Entry 8EXX (electron microscopy, 3.30 A resolution); this record covers chains A and B of the 4 polymer chains in the assembly.

[Chain A]
Molecule: DNA polymerase
Source organism: Human alphaherpesvirus 1 strain KOS
Notes: EC 2.7.7.7
Reference sequence: H9E937 (H9E937_HHV1); residues 43-1235 here = UniProt positions 43-1235
Sequence (1199 residues; each row starts with the number of its first residue):
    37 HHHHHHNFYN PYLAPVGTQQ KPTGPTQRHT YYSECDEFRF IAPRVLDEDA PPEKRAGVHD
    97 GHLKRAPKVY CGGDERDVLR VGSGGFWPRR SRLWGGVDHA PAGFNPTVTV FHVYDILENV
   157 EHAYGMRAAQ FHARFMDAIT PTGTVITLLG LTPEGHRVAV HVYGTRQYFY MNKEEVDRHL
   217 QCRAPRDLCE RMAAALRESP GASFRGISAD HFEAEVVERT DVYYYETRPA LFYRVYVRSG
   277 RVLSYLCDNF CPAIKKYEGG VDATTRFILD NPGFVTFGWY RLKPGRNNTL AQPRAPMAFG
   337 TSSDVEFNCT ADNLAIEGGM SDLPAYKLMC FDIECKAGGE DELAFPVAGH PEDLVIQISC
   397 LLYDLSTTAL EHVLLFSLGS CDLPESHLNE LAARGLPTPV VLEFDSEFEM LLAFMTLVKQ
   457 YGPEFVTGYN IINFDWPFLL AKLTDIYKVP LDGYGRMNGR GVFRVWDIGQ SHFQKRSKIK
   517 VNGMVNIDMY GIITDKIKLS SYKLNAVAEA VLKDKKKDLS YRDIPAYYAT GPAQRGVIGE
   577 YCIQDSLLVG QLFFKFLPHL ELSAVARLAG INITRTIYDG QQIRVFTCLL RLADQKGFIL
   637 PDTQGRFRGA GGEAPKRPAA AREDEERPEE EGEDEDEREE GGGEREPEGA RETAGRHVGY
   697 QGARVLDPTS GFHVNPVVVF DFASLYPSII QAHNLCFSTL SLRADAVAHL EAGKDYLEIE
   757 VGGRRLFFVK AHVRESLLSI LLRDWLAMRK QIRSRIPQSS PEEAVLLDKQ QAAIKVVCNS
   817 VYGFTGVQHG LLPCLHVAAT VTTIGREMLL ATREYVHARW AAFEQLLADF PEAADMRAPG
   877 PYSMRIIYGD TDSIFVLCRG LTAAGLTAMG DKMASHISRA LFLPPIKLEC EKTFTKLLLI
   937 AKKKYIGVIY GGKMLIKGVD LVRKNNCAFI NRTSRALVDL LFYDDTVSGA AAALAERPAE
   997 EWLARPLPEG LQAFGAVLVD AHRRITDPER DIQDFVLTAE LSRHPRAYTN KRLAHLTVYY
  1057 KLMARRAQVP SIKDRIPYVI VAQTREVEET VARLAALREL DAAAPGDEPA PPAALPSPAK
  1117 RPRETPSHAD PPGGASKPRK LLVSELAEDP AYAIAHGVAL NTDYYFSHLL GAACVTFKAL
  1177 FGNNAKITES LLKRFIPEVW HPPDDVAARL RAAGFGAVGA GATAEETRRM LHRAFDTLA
Not modelled in the structure: 37-59, 218-222, 651-690, 1092-1134
Sequence notes: expression tag (37-42)
Metal / ion sites: Mg2+ site 1 near D471 (its only coordinating residue here); Mg2+ site 2: D717, F718, D888 (together with phosphonoformic acid) (shared with 1 residue of chain P)
Ligand contacts: phosphonoformic acid (PPF): D717, F718, A719, S720, R785, R789, K811, D888, E925, E927
From the paper describing this entry:
  - binding site for phosphonoformic acid: R785, R789, K811
  - binding site for Primer DNA: K811
  - mutagenesis - N815S: unchanged binding to phosphonoformic acid (proposed by the authors, not directly observed)

[Chain B]
Molecule: DNA polymerase processivity factor
Source organism: Human alphaherpesvirus 1 strain KOS
Reference sequence: H9E949 (H9E949_HHV1); residues 1-340 here = UniProt positions 1-340
Sequence (340 residues; row label = number of the first residue in the row):
     1 MTDSPGGVAP ASPVEDASDA SLGQPEEGAP CQVVLQGAEL NGILQAFAPL RTSLLDSLLV
    61 MGDRGILIHN TIFGEQVFLP LEHSQFSRYR WRGPTAAFLS LVDQKRSLLS VFRANQYPDL
   121 RRVELAITGQ APFRTLVQRI WTTTSDGEAV ELASETLMKR ELTSFVVLVP QGTPDVQLRL
   181 TRPQLTKVLN ATGADSATPT TFELGVNGKF SVFTTSTCVT FAAREEGVSS STSTQVQILS
   241 NALTKAGQAA ANAKTVYGEN THRTFSVVVD DCSMRAVLRR LQVAGGTLKF FLTTPVPSLC
   301 VTATGPNAVS AVFLLKPQKI CLDWLGHSQG SPSAGSSASR
Not modelled in the structure: 1-27, 226-251, 320-340

[How chain A and chain B interact]
Residue-residue contacts - 70 pairs, chain A then chain B:
  L999(A) - D103(B)
  L999(A) - M158(B)
  A1000(A) - T156(B)
  A1000(A) - M158(B)
  P1002(A) - M158(B)  hydrophobic
  K1189(A) - Q104(B)  hydrogen bond
  R1190(A) - D103(B)  salt bridge
  R1190(A) - M158(B)
  R1190(A) - R160(B)  hydrogen bond (backbone-side chain)
  P1193(A) - T163(B)
  E1194(A) - R160(B)
  E1194(A) - E161(B)
  E1194(A) - L162(B)
  E1194(A) - T163(B)  hydrogen bond (backbone-backbone)
  V1195(A) - S164(B)
  W1196(A) - L58(B)  hydrophobic
  W1196(A) - H69(B)
  W1196(A) - L162(B)  hydrophobic
  W1196(A) - S164(B)  hydrogen bond (backbone-backbone)
  W1196(A) - F165(B)
  W1196(A) - V166(B)  hydrogen bond (backbone-backbone)
  H1197(A) - S164(B)
  H1197(A) - V166(B)
  P1198(A) - V166(B)
  P1198(A) - L168(B)  hydrophobic
  A1203(A) - L168(B)  hydrophobic
  R1205(A) - L314(B)
  L1206(A) - L168(B)  hydrophobic
  A1208(A) - P295(B)
  A1209(A) - T294(B)
  A1209(A) - P295(B)
  A1209(A) - V296(B)  hydrophobic
  G1210(A) - Q171(B)  hydrogen bond (backbone-side chain)
  F1211(A) - L168(B)  hydrophobic
  F1211(A) - V169(B)
  F1211(A) - P170(B)
  F1211(A) - Q171(B)  hydrogen bond (backbone-side chain)
  G1212(A) - V167(B)
  G1212(A) - L168(B)
  G1212(A) - V169(B)  hydrogen bond (backbone-backbone)
  G1212(A) - Q171(B)
  A1213(A) - V166(B)  hydrophobic
  A1213(A) - L168(B)
  V1214(A) - F165(B)
  V1214(A) - V166(B)
  V1214(A) - V167(B)  hydrogen bond (backbone-backbone)
  G1215(A) - F165(B)
  A1216(A) - S164(B)
  A1216(A) - F165(B)
  T1223(A) - T95(B)
  R1224(A) - D63(B)  salt bridge
  R1224(A) - T95(B)
  M1226(A) - Q171(B)
  L1227(A) - V60(B)  hydrophobic
  H1228(A) - R64(B)
  R1229(A) - Q171(B)  hydrogen bond
  A1230(A) - V169(B)  hydrophobic
  A1230(A) - P170(B)
  F1231(A) - R64(B)
  F1231(A) - L67(B)  hydrophobic
  F1231(A) - P80(B)  hydrophobic
  F1231(A) - L81(B)
  F1231(A) - E82(B)
  D1232(A) - R64(B)  salt bridge
  T1233(A) - P170(B)
  T1233(A) - Q171(B)
  T1233(A) - G172(B)  hydrogen bond (side chain-backbone)
  T1233(A) - K289(B)
  L1234(A) - F78(B)  hydrophobic
  L1234(A) - P170(B)  hydrophobic
Interface residues without a listed pair, chain A (39 interface residues in all): S1186, F1191, I1192, R1207, G1217
Interface residues without a listed pair, chain B (41 interface residues in all): I66, Q76, L99, K159, F291, S298, S310, V312

[Summary]
39 residues of chain A face 41 of chain B across their interface, with 11 hydrogen bonds and 3 salt bridges.
Among the polar pairs are R1190(A)-D103(B), R1224(A)-D63(B) and D1232(A)-R64(B). From the paper: a binding
site for phosphonoformic acid at R785(A), R789(A) and K811(A); N815S of chain A leaves binding to
phosphonoformic acid unchanged.
Here chain A is DNA polymerase and chain B is DNA polymerase processivity factor, both from Human
alphaherpesvirus 1 strain KOS. Entry 8EXX (Herpes simplex virus 1 polymerase holoenzyme bound to DNA and
foscarnet (pre-translocation state)) was determined by electron microscopy together with 8V1Q, 8V1R, 8V1S and
8V1T from the same study.
